PDB entry 1Q5Q | X-ray diffraction, 2.60 A resolution | chains C and K of the 14 polymer chains in the assembly

# Chain C
Name: proteasome alpha-type subunit 1
Organism: Rhodococcus erythropolis
Notes: EC 3.4.25.1
Reference sequence: Q53080 (Q53080_RHOER); numbering as in UniProt (aligned over 1-259)
Sequence (259 residues; each row starts with the number of its first residue):
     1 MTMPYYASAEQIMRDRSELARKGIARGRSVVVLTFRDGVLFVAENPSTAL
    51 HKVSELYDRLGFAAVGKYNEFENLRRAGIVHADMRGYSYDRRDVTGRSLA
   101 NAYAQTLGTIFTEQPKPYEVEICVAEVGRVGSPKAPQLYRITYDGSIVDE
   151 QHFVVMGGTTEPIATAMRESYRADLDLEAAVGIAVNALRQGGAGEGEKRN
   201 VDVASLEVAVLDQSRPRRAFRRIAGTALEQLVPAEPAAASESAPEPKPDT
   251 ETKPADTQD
Disordered / not traced: 1-8, 193-200, 236-259

# Chain K
Name: proteasome beta-type subunit 1
Organism: Rhodococcus erythropolis
Reference sequence: Q53079 (Q53079_RHOER); residues 1-229 here correspond to UniProt positions 66-294 (UniProt number = residue number + 65)
Sequence (235 residues; row label = number of the first residue in the row):
     1 TTIVALTYKGGVLLAGDRRATQGNLIASRDVEKVYVTDEYSAAGIAGTAG
    51 IAIELVRLFAVELEHYEKIEGVPLTFDGKANRLASMVRGNLGAAMQGLAV
   101 VPLLVGYDLDADDESRAGRIVSYDVVGGRYEERAGYHAVGSGSLFAKSAL
   151 KKIYSPDSDEETALRAAIESLYDAADDDSATGGPDLTRGIYPTAVTITQA
   201 GAVHVSEETTSELARRIVAERTEQGGSARHHHHHH
Disordered / not traced: 225-235
Differences from the reference sequence: expression tag (230-235)
Curated features (UniProtKB/Swiss-Prot):
  - active site: T1 (Nucleophile)

# Chain C / chain K interface
Pairs across the interface - 21 pairs, chain C then chain K:
  R85(C) - Y66(K)
  R85(C) - E70(K)  salt bridge
  Y87(C) - N81(K)  hydrogen bond (backbone-side chain)
  S88(C) - N81(K)  hydrogen bond (backbone-side chain)
  S88(C) - R82(K)
  Y89(C) - Y66(K)
  Y89(C) - L74(K)  hydrophobic
  Y89(C) - G78(K)
  Y89(C) - N81(K)  hydrogen bond (backbone-side chain)
  Y89(C) - R82(K)
  D90(C) - D77(K)
  R92(C) - T75(K)
  R92(C) - D77(K)  salt bridge
  R92(C) - D110(K)
  D93(C) - Y66(K)  hydrogen bond (backbone-side chain)
  D93(C) - L74(K)
  D93(C) - T75(K)  hydrogen bond (side chain-backbone)
  D93(C) - G78(K)
  R97(C) - E70(K)  hydrogen bond (side chain-backbone)
  S98(C) - E70(K)
  R129(C) - D110(K)  salt bridge
Also at the interface, not in a pair above, chain C (11 interface residues in all): T95
Also at the interface, not in a pair above, chain K (12 interface residues in all): G71, V72, P73

# Summary
11 residues of chain C face 12 of chain K across their interface; the contacts include 6 hydrogen bonds and 3
salt bridges. Polar pairs include R85(C)-E70(K), R92(C)-D77(K) and R129(C)-D110(K). Curated annotation
(UniProt) lists active-site residue T1(K) on chain K.
Chain C is proteasome alpha-type subunit 1 and chain K is proteasome beta-type subunit 1, both from
Rhodococcus erythropolis; the structure, The Rhodococcus 20S proteasome, was determined by X-ray diffraction
together with 1Q5R from the same study.
